PDB entry 7UPJ | X-ray diffraction, 2.00 A resolution | chains A and B

[Chain A (and B)]
Name: HIV-1 protease
From: Human immunodeficiency virus 1
Notes: EC 3.4.23.16; chain B of this document is another copy of the same molecule, construct and numbering; everything in this record applies to it too
UniProtKB: P03367 (POL_HV1BR); residues 1-99 here correspond to UniProt positions 69-167 (UniProt number = residue number + 68)
Sequence (99 residues; numbered 1 to 99; the number before each row is that of its first residue):
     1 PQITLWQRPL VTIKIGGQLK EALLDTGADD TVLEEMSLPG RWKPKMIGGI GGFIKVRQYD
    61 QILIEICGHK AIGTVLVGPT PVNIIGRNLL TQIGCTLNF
Small-molecule neighbours: INU (N-(3-cyclopropyl(5,6,7,8,9,10-hexahydro-2-oxo-2H-cycloocta[b]pyran-3-yl)methyl)phenylbenzensulfonamide): Leu-23, Asp-25, Gly-27, Ala-28, Asp-29, Asp-30, Ile-47, Gly-48, Gly-49, Ile-50, Val-82, Ile-84

[How chain A and chain B interact]
Contacting residue pairs (74; chain A residue first):
  Pro-1(A) / Asn-98(B)  hydrogen bond (backbone-side chain)
  Pro-1(A) / Phe-99(B)
  Gln-2(A) / Thr-96(B)  hydrogen bond
  Gln-2(A) / Leu-97(B)
  Gln-2(A) / Asn-98(B)
  Ile-3(A) / Thr-96(B)
  Ile-3(A) / Leu-97(B)  hydrogen bond (backbone-backbone)
  Leu-5(A) / Arg-87(B)  hydrogen bond (backbone-side chain)
  Leu-5(A) / Thr-91(B)
  Leu-5(A) / Cys-95(B)
  Trp-6(A) / Arg-87(B)  hydrogen bond (backbone-side chain)
  Gln-7(A) / Arg-87(B)
  Arg-8(A) / Asp-29(B)  salt bridge
  Arg-8(A) / Arg-87(B)
  Pro-9(A) / Thr-26(B)
  Leu-23(A) / Gly-27(B)
  Leu-24(A) / Thr-26(B)  hydrogen bond (backbone-side chain)
  Leu-24(A) / Gly-27(B)
  Asp-25(A) / Asp-25(B)
  Asp-25(A) / Thr-26(B)
  Asp-25(A) / Gly-27(B)
  Thr-26(A) / Pro-9(B)
  Thr-26(A) / Leu-24(B)  hydrogen bond (side chain-backbone)
  Thr-26(A) / Asp-25(B)
  Thr-26(A) / Thr-26(B)  hydrogen bond (side chain-backbone)
  Gly-27(A) / Leu-23(B)
  Asp-29(A) / Arg-8(B)  salt bridge
  Gly-49(A) / Pro-81(B)
  Ile-50(A) / Gly-49(B)
  Ile-50(A) / Ile-50(B)  hydrogen bond (backbone-backbone)
  Ile-50(A) / Gly-51(B)  hydrogen bond (backbone-backbone)
  Ile-50(A) / Gly-52(B)
  Ile-50(A) / Ile-54(B)  hydrophobic
  Gly-51(A) / Gly-51(B)
  Gly-51(A) / Ile-54(B)
  Gly-52(A) / Gly-51(B)
  Ile-54(A) / Ile-50(B)
  Thr-80(A) / Ile-50(B)
  Pro-81(A) / Gly-49(B)
  Ile-84(A) / Ile-50(B)  hydrophobic
  Arg-87(A) / Leu-5(B)  hydrogen bond (side chain-backbone)
  Arg-87(A) / Trp-6(B)  hydrogen bond (side chain-backbone)
  Arg-87(A) / Gln-7(B)  hydrogen bond (side chain-backbone)
  Arg-87(A) / Arg-8(B)
  Arg-87(A) / Pro-9(B)
  Thr-91(A) / Leu-5(B)
  Thr-91(A) / Trp-6(B)
  Gln-92(A) / Trp-6(B)
  Ile-93(A) / Phe-99(B)
  Gly-94(A) / Asn-98(B)
  Gly-94(A) / Phe-99(B)
  Cys-95(A) / Leu-5(B)
  Cys-95(A) / Leu-97(B)  hydrophobic
  Cys-95(A) / Asn-98(B)
  Cys-95(A) / Phe-99(B)  hydrophobic
  Thr-96(A) / Ile-3(B)
  Thr-96(A) / Thr-4(B)
  Thr-96(A) / Thr-96(B)
  Thr-96(A) / Leu-97(B)
  Thr-96(A) / Asn-98(B)  hydrogen bond (backbone-backbone)
  Leu-97(A) / Gln-2(B)
  Leu-97(A) / Ile-3(B)  hydrogen bond (backbone-backbone)
  Leu-97(A) / Cys-95(B)  hydrophobic
  Leu-97(A) / Thr-96(B)
  Leu-97(A) / Leu-97(B)  hydrophobic
  Asn-98(A) / Pro-1(B)
  Asn-98(A) / Gln-2(B)  hydrogen bond
  Asn-98(A) / Gly-94(B)
  Asn-98(A) / Cys-95(B)
  Asn-98(A) / Thr-96(B)  hydrogen bond (backbone-backbone)
  Asn-98(A) / Asn-98(B)  hydrogen bond
  Phe-99(A) / Pro-1(B)  hydrogen bond (backbone-backbone)
  Phe-99(A) / Ile-3(B)  hydrophobic
  Phe-99(A) / Cys-95(B)  hydrophobic
Other interface residues (no listed pair), chain A (37 interface residues in all): Thr-4, Cys-67, His-69, Pro-79, Leu-90
Other interface residues (no listed pair), chain B (35 interface residues in all): Ile-47, Cys-67, His-69, Thr-80, Leu-90, Ile-93

[Overview]
The interface between chain A and chain B involves 37 residues on one side and 35 on the other; the contacts
include 19 hydrogen bonds and 2 salt bridges. Polar pairs include Arg-8(A)/Asp-29(B), Pro-1(A)/Asn-98(B) and
Gln-2(A)/Thr-96(B). Bound to chain A: compound INU.
Chain A and chain B are both HIV-1 protease (Human immunodeficiency virus 1); the structure, HIV-1
protease/U101935 complex, was determined by X-ray diffraction (same publication as 1HPO).
